Entry 7LV8 (electron microscopy, 3.40 A resolution); this record covers chains H and I of the 10 polymer chains in the assembly.

Chain H:
Protein: Histone doublet Beta-Alpha (Beta)
Organism: Marseillevirus marseillevirus
UniProtKB: A0A2R3ZQX0 (A0A2R3ZQX0_9VIRU); residues 1-104 here = UniProt positions 1-104
Chain sequence (104 residues; each row starts with the number of its first residue):
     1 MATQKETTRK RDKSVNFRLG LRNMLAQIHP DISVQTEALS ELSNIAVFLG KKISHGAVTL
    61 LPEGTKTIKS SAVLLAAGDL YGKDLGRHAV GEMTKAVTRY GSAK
Not modelled in the structure: 1-15

Chain I:
Molecule: 121-nt DNA strand
Sequence (121 nucleotides; each row starts with the number of its first residue; numbers below 1 keep their minus sign (DA-60 is residue -60)):
   -60 ATCTGACACG TGCCTGGAGA CTAGGGAGTA ATCCCCTTGG CGGTTAAAAC GCGGGGGAGA
     0 ATCCGTACGT GCGTTTAAGC GGTGCTAGAG CTGTCTACGA CCAATTGAGC GGCCTCGGCA
    60 C

Chain H / chain I interface:
Pairs across the interface - 10 pairs, chain H then chain I:
  Ser33(H) - DA-53(I)  phosphate contact
  Gln35(H) - DC-54(I)  phosphate contact
  Thr36(H) - DC-54(I)  hydrogen bond to the phosphate
  Gly64(H) - DA-34(I)  phosphate contact
  Thr65(H) - DA-34(I)  phosphate contact
  Lys66(H) - DG-35(I)  salt bridge to the phosphate
  Lys66(H) - DA-34(I)  hydrogen bond to the phosphate
  Thr67(H) - DA-34(I)  hydrogen bond to the phosphate
  Lys69(H) - DA-34(I)  hydrogen bond to the phosphate
  Lys69(H) - DG-33(I)  salt bridge to the phosphate
Other interface residues (no listed pair), chain H (10 interface residues in all): Arg22, Val34

Summary:
The interface between chain H and chain I involves 10 residues on one side and 5 on the other, with 4 hydrogen
bonds and 2 salt bridges. Among the polar pairs are Thr36(H)-DC-54(I), Lys66(H)-DA-34(I) and
Thr67(H)-DA-34(I).
Here chain H is Histone doublet Beta-Alpha (Beta) (Marseillevirus marseillevirus) and chain I is a 121-nt DNA
strand. Entry 7LV8 (Structure of the Marseillevirus nucleosome) was determined by electron microscopy,
deposited together with 7LV9.
